Entry 1ZR6 (X-ray diffraction, 1.55 A resolution); this record covers chain A.

== Chain A ==
Name: glucooligosaccharide oxidase
Source organism: Acremonium strictum
Notes: EC 1.1.3.-
Reference sequence: Q6PW77 (Q6PW77_ACRST); residues 1-474 here correspond to UniProt positions 26-499 (UniProt number = residue number + 25)
Sequence (503 residues; numbered -6 to 497; 1 number in that range is skipped by the numbering (no residue carries it; nothing is unmodelled there); the number before each row is that of its first residue; numbers below 1 keep their minus sign (Glu-6 is residue -6)):
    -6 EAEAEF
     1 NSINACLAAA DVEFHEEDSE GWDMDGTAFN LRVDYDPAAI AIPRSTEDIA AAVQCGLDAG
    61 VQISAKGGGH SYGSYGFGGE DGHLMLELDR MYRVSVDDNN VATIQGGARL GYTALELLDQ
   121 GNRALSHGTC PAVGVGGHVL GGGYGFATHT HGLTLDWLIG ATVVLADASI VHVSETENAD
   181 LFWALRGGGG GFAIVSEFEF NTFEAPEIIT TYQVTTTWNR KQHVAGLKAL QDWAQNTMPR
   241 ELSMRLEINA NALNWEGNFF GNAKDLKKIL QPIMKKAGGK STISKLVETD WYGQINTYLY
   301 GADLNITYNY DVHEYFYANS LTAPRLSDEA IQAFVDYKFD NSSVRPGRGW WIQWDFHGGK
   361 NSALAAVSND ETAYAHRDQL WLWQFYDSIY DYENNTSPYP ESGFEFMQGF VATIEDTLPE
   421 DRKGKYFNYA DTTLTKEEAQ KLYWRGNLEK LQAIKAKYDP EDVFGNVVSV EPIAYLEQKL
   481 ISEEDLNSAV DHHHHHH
Disordered / not traced: -6 to -5, 476-497
Disulfides: Cys6-Cys55
Glycans and other covalent adducts: flavin-adenine dinucleotide (FAD) linked to His70, Cys130; N-acetylglucosamine (NAG) linked to Asn305, Asn341
Differences from the reference sequence: expression tag (-6 to -1, 475-497)
Metal / ion sites: Zn2+ site 1: Glu-4, Glu-2, Glu16; Zn2+ site 2: Glu17, Asp36, Asn361; Zn2+ site 3: Asp23, Glu241; Zn2+ site 4: Glu329, Glu461
Ligand contacts: FAD (flavin-adenine dinucleotide): Phe29, Ala65, Lys66, Gly67, Gly68, Gly69, Ser71, Tyr72, Tyr75, Gly76, Leu88, Gly106, Gly128, Thr129, Val133, Gly134, Gly136, Gly137, His138, Leu140, Gly143, Tyr144, Gly190, Ala193, Ile194, Val195, Phe198, Tyr426, Phe427, Asn428, Tyr429, Asn466
UniProt features mapped onto this chain:
  - active site: Tyr429 (Proton acceptor)
  - binding site (substrate): Tyr72, Thr129, Arg245, Gln353, Gln384, Tyr429
  - glycosylation (N-linked (GlcNAc...) asparagine): Asn305, Asn341, Asn394
  - cross-link: His70 to Cys130 (6-(S-cysteinyl)-8alpha-(pros-histidyl)-FAD (His-Cys))

== Summary ==
Covalently linked N-acetylglucosamine: at Asn305 and Asn341. Covalently linked flavin-adenine dinucleotide: at
His70. Glu-4, Glu-2 and Glu16 coordinate Zn2+ site 1. The Zn2+ site 2 is built by Glu17, Asp36 and Asn361.
UniProt lists active-site residue Tyr429 and 6 substrate-binding residues.
Chain A is glucooligosaccharide oxidase (Acremonium strictum); the structure, The crystal structure of an
Acremonium strictum glucooligosaccharide oxidase reveals a novel flavinylation, was determined by X-ray
diffraction together with 2AXR from the same study.
